PDB entry 8WDE | electron microscopy, 3.60 A resolution | chains D and E of the 5 polymer chains in the assembly

# Chain D (and E)
Name: Aminopeptidase N
Organism: Homo sapiens
Notes: chain E of this document is another copy of the same molecule, construct and numbering; everything in this record applies to it too
UniProtKB: P15144 (AMPN_HUMAN); numbering as in UniProt (aligned over 66-967)
Sequence (943 residues; numbered 66 to 1008; the number before each row is that of its first residue):
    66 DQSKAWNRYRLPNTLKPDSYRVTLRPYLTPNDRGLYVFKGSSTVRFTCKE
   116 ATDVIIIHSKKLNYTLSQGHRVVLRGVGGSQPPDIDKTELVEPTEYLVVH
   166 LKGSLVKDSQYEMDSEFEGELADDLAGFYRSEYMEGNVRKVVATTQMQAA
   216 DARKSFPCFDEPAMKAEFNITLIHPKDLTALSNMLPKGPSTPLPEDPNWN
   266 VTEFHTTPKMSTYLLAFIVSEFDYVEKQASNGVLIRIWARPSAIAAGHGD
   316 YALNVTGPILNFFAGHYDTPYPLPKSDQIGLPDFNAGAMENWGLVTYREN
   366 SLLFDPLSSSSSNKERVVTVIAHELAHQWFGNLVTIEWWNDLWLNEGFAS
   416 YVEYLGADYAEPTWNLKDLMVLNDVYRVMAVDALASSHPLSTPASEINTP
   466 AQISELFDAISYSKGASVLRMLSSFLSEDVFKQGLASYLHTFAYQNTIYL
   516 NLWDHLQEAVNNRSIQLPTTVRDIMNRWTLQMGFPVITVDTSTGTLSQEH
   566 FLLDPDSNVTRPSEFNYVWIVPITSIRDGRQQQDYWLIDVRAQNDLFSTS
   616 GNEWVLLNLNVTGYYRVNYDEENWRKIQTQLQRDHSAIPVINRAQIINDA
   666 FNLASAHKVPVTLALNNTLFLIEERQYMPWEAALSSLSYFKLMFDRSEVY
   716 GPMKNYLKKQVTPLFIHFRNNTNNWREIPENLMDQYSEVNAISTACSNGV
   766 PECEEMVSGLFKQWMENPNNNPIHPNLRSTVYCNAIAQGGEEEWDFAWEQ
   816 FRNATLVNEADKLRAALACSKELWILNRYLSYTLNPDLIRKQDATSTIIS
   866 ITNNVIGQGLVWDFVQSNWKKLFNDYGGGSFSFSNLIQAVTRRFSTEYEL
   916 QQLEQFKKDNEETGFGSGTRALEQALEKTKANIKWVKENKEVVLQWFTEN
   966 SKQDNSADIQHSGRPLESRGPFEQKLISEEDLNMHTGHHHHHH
Unresolved in the structure: 66-67, 140-146, 804-805, 892-895, 926-929, 968-1008 (chain E: 66-69, 78-80, 97-100, 113-117, 131-148, 162-189, 197-203, 241-269, 285-316, 614-618, 804-805, 892-896, 968-1008)
Disulfides: Cys761-Cys768, Cys798-Cys834
Covalent attachments: N-acetylglucosamine (NAG) linked to Asn265, Asn319, Asn625
Construct notes: expression tag (968-1008)
Curated features (UniProtKB/Swiss-Prot):
  - region: Asp288 to Ser295 (Necessary and sufficient to mediate interaction with HCoV-229E)
  - active site: Glu389 (Proton acceptor)
  - binding site (substrate): Gly352 to Asn356
  - binding site (Zn(2+)): His388, His392, Glu411
  - site: Tyr477 (Transition state stabilizer)
  - modified residue (Sulfotyrosine): Tyr176, Tyr419, Tyr424, Tyr913
  - glycosylation (N-linked (GlcNAc...) asparagine): Asn128, Asn234, Asn265, Asn319, Asn527, Asn573, Asn625, Asn681, Asn735, Asn818
  - natural variant: Ile603 (I603K; I603M)
  - mutagenesis: Asp288 to Ser295 (No change in receptor activity and HCoV-229E infection; Complete loss of receptor activity and blocks HCoV-229E infection. No loss of enzymatic activity), Glu291 to Gln293 (Complete loss of receptor activity and blocks HCoV-229E infection. No loss of enzymatic activity), Glu291 (E291N: No change of receptor activity and HCoV-229E infection), Gln293 (Q293T: No change of receptor activity and HCoV-229E infection), His392 (H392A: Loss of aminopeptidase activity), Asn818 (N818E: Very low receptor activity and HCoV-229E infection)

# Chain D / chain E interface
Residue-residue contacts (23):
  Asp710(D) with Trp839(E)
  Arg711(D) with Asn842(E), hydrogen bond (backbone-side chain)
  Ser712(D) with Trp839(E)
  Glu713(D) with Arg843(E); Tyr847(E)
  Tyr715(D) with Trp839(E)
  Gly716(D) with Trp839(E)
  Lys719(D) with Trp839(E)
  Glu837(D) with Lys836(E), salt bridge
  Leu838(D) with Val870(E)
  Trp839(D) with Asp710(E); Gly716(E)
  Asn842(D) with Arg711(E), hydrogen bond (side chain-backbone)
  Arg843(D) with Glu713(E)
  Asp878(D) with Tyr913(E), hydrogen bond (backbone-side chain)
  Gln881(D) with Tyr913(E)
  Ser882(D) with Tyr913(E)
  Tyr913(D) with Ser882(E); Asn883(E), hydrogen bond
  Gln917(D) with Gln881(E), hydrogen bond; Ser882(E), hydrogen bond
  Gln920(D) with Gln920(E); Asp924(E), hydrogen bond
Also at the interface, not in a pair above, chain D (20 interface residues in all): Val870, Asp924
Also at the interface, not in a pair above, chain E (24 interface residues in all): Ser712, Tyr715, Lys719, Leu838, Asp878, Phe879, Gln916, Gln917

# In short
Chain D and chain E form an interface of 20 and 24 residues respectively, with 7 hydrogen bonds and 1 salt
bridge. Polar contacts include Glu837(D)-Lys836(E), Arg711(D)-Asn842(E) and Asp878(D)-Tyr913(E).
N-acetylglucosamine is covalently linked to Asn265(D), Asn319(D) and Asn625(D).
Both chains are Aminopeptidase N (Homo sapiens). Entry 8WDE (CryoEM structure of the spike protein of human
CoV 229E in complex with receptor hAPN (composite ...) was determined by electron microscopy.
